Entry 5LMT (electron microscopy, 4.15 A resolution (low resolution: residue-level contacts below are approximate; hydrogen-bond / salt-bridge calls are withheld)); this record covers chains A and L of the 25 polymer chains in the assembly.

# Chain A
Molecule: 16S ribosomal RNA
Source organism: Thermus thermophilus HB8
Sequence (1522 nucleotides; row label = number of the first residue in the row; note: 44 numbers in that range are skipped by the numbering (no residue carries them; nothing is unmodelled there); a row labelled like 189A-189L holds insertion residues (189A, then the next letters in order); numbering starts at 0):
     0 UUUGUUGGAG AGUUUGAUCC UGGCUCAGGG UGAACGCUGG CGGCGUGCCU AAGACAUGCA
    60 AGUCGUGCGG GCCG
    76 CGGGGUUUU
    88 ACUCCG
    96 UGGUCAGCGG CGGACGGGUG AGUAACGCGU GGGU
  129A G
   130 ACCUACCCGG AAGAGGGGGA CAACCCGGGG AAACUCGGGC UAAUCCCCCA UGUGGACCCG
189A-189L CCCCUUGGGGUG
   190 UGUCCAAAGG GCUUU
   216 GCCCGCUUCC GGAUGGGCCC GCGUCCCAUC AGCUAGUUGG UGGGGUAAUG GCCCACCAAG
   276 GCGACGACGG GUAGCCGGUC UGAGAGGAUG GCCGGCCACA GGGGCACUGA GACACGGGCC
   336 CCACUCCUAC GGGAGGCAGC AGUUAGGAAU CUUCCGCAAU GGGCGCAAGC CUGACGGAGC
   396 GACGCCGCUU GGAGGAAGAA GCCCUUCGGG GUGUAAACUC CUGA
   441 ACCCGGGACG AAACCCCC
   460 GA
   470 CGAGGGGA
   479 CUGACGGUAC CGGGGUAA
   498 UAGCGCCGGC CAACUCCGUG CCAGCAGCCG CGGUAAUACG GAGGGCGCGA GCGUUACCCG
   558 GAUUCACUGG GCGUAAAGGG CGUGUAGGCG GCCUGGGGCG UCCCAUGUGA AAGACCACGG
   618 CUCAACCGUG GGGGAGCGUG GGAUACGCUC AGGCUAGACG GUGGGAGAGG GUGGUGGAAU
   678 UCCCGGAGUA GCGGUGAAAU GCGCAGAUAC CGGGAGGAAC GCCGAUGGCG AAGGCAGCCA
   738 CCUGGUCCAC CCGUGACGCU GAGGCGCGAA AGCGUGGGGA GCAAACCGGA UUAGAUACCC
   798 GGGUAGUCCA CGCCCUAAAC GAUGCGCGCU AGGUCUCUGG GUCU
   848 CCUGGGGGCC GAAGCUAACG CGUUAAGCGC GCCGCCUGGG GAGUACGGCC GCAAGGCUGA
   908 AACUCAAAGG AAUUGACGGG GGCCCGCACA AGCGGUGGAG CAUGUGGUUU AAUUCGAAGC
   968 AACGCGAAGA ACCUUACCAG GCCUUGACAU GCUA
 1001A G
  1002 GGAACCCGGG UGAAAGCCUG GGGUGCCCC
1030A-1030D GCGA
  1031 GGGGAGCCCU AGCACAGGUG CUGCAUGGCC GUCGUCAGCU CGUGCCGUGA GGUGUUGGGU
  1091 UAAGUCCCGC AACGAGCGCA ACCCCCGCCG UUAGUUGCCA GCGGUUCGGC CGGGCACUCU
  1151 AACGGGACUG CCCGCG
  1168 AAAGCGGGAG GAAGGAGGGG ACGACGUCUG GUCAGCAUGG CCCUUACGGC CUGGGCGACA
  1228 CACGUGCUAC AAUGCCCACU ACAAAGCGAU GCCACCCGGC AACGGGGAGC UAAUCGCAAA
  1288 AAGGUGGGCC CAGUUCGGAU UGGGGUCUGC AACCCGACCC CAUGAAGCCG GAAUCGCUAG
  1348 UAAUCGCGGA UCAGCC
 1363A A
  1364 UGCCGCGGUG AAUACGUUCC CGGGCCUUGU ACACACCGCC CGUCACGCCA UGGGAGCGGG
  1424 CUCUACCCGA AGUCGCCGG
1442A-1442B GA
  1443 GCCUA
  1452 C
  1456 GGGCAGGCGC CGAGGGUAGG GCCCGUGACU GGGGCGAAGU CGUAACAAGG UAGCUGUACC
  1516 GGAAGGUGCG GCUGGAUCAC CUCCUUUCU
Not modelled in the structure: 0-4, 1543-1544
Metal / ion sites: Mg2+ site 1: U13, C526, G527; Mg2+ site 2 near G21 (its only coordinating residue here); Mg2+ site 3: C48, G115; Mg2+ site 4 near A53 (its only coordinating residue here); Mg2+ site 5: A59, U387; Mg2+ site 6: A109, G331; Mg2+ site 7: A116, G117, G289; Mg2+ site 8 near A119 (its only coordinating residue here); Mg2+ site 9: U252, G266, C267; Mg2+ site 10 near G299 (its only coordinating residue here); Mg2+ site 11 near A315 (its only coordinating residue here); Mg2+ site 12 near G324 (its only coordinating residue here); 32 more Mg2+ sites not listed

# Chain L
Protein: 30S ribosomal protein S12
Source organism: Thermus thermophilus HB8
UniProtKB: Q5SHN3 (RS12_THET8); residues 4-135 here correspond to UniProt positions 1-132 (UniProt number = residue number - 3)
Sequence (132 residues; numbered 4 to 135; the number before each row is that of its first residue):
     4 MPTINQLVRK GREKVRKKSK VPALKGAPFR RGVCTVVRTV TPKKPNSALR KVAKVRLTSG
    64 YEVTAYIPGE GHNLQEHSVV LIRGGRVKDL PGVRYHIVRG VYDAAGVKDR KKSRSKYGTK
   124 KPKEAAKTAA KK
Not modelled in the structure: 4, 129-135
Swiss-Prot annotation at these positions:
  - modified residue: Asp92 (3-methylthioaspartic acid)

# How chain A and chain L interact
Pairs across the interface (127; chain A residue first):
  U24(A) - Lys20(L)
  A32(A) - Pro31(L)
  A33(A) - Phe32(L)
  C34(A) - Phe32(L)
  C34(A) - Val101(L)
  C34(A) - Val104(L)
  G35(A) - Val104(L)
  G35(A) - Ser118(L)
  G35(A) - Gly121(L)
  C36(A) - Arg117(L)
  C36(A) - Ser118(L)
  C36(A) - Thr122(L)
  C36(A) - Lys123(L)
  C36(A) - Lys124(L)
  U37(A) - Lys123(L)
  U37(A) - Lys124(L)
  U49(A) - Lys28(L)
  A50(A) - Lys28(L)
  C241(A) - Arg19(L)
  C242(A) - Arg19(L)
  A303(A) - Lys17(L)
  G362(A) - Arg33(L)
  G362(A) - Arg34(L)
  G362(A) - Thr61(L)
  A363(A) - Ala30(L)
  A363(A) - Pro31(L)
  A363(A) - Phe32(L)
  A363(A) - Arg33(L)
  A363(A) - Arg34(L)
  A363(A) - Thr61(L)
  A363(A) - Leu84(L)
  A364(A) - Tyr105(L)
  G500(A) - Lys124(L)
  C501(A) - Arg117(L)
  C501(A) - Ser118(L)
  G502(A) - Ser116(L)
  G502(A) - Arg117(L)
  G502(A) - Ser118(L)
  G502(A) - Lys119(L)
  C503(A) - Ser116(L)
  C503(A) - Lys119(L)
  C518(A) - Ser50(L)
  C519(A) - Ser50(L)
  A520(A) - Ala51(L)
  A520(A) - Leu52(L)
  A520(A) - Glu73(L)
  G521(A) - Ala51(L)
  G521(A) - Leu52(L)
  G521(A) - Arg53(L)
  G521(A) - Lys54(L)
  G521(A) - Gly72(L)
  G521(A) - Glu73(L)
  G521(A) - Gly74(L)
  C522(A) - Arg53(L)
  C522(A) - Tyr69(L)
  C522(A) - Pro71(L)
  C522(A) - Gly72(L)
  C522(A) - Tyr120(L)
  A523(A) - Arg53(L)
  A523(A) - Val90(L)
  A523(A) - Asp92(L)
  G524(A) - His99(L)
  C525(A) - Lys91(L)
  C526(A) - Lys91(L)
  G527(A) - Asn49(L)
  C528(A) - Asn49(L)
  G529(A) - Asn49(L)
  G529(A) - Ser50(L)
  G529(A) - Ala51(L)
  G537(A) - Glu73(L)
  G537(A) - Arg113(L)
  G538(A) - Arg113(L)
  G538(A) - Lys114(L)
  G538(A) - Lys115(L)
  A539(A) - Lys114(L)
  A539(A) - Lys115(L)
  G550(A) - Ser118(L)
  G550(A) - Lys119(L)
  U551(A) - Arg86(L)
  U551(A) - Lys119(L)
  U552(A) - Pro31(L)
  U552(A) - Arg86(L)
  A553(A) - Val24(L)
  A553(A) - Gly29(L)
  A553(A) - Pro31(L)
  A553(A) - Gly88(L)
  C554(A) - Ser22(L)
  C562(A) - Arg15(L)
  C562(A) - Glu16(L)
  C562(A) - Lys17(L)
  C562(A) - Val18(L)
  A563(A) - Arg15(L)
  C564(A) - Leu10(L)
  C564(A) - Arg15(L)
  G567(A) - Pro5(L)
  G567(A) - Arg15(L)
  G568(A) - Pro5(L)
  G585(A) - Asn8(L)
  C879(A) - Thr6(L)
  C880(A) - Asn8(L)
  C880(A) - Gln9(L)
  C880(A) - Arg12(L)
  G881(A) - Gln9(L)
  G881(A) - Arg12(L)
  C882(A) - Pro5(L)
  C882(A) - Gln9(L)
  C882(A) - Lys13(L)
  U884(A) - Arg15(L)
  C910(A) - Pro25(L)
  C910(A) - Arg97(L)
  U911(A) - Arg89(L)
  U911(A) - Gly95(L)
  U911(A) - Arg97(L)
  C912(A) - Lys46(L)
  C912(A) - Arg89(L)
  A913(A) - Lys91(L)
  C1411(A) - Pro94(L)
  C1412(A) - Arg41(L)
  C1412(A) - Thr67(L)
  C1412(A) - Pro94(L)
  C1412(A) - Gly95(L)
  C1490(A) - Lys46(L)
  G1491(A) - Lys47(L)
  A1492(A) - Lys46(L)
  A1492(A) - Lys47(L)
  A1492(A) - Asn49(L)
  A1492(A) - Ser50(L)
Also at the interface, not in a pair above, chain A (66 interface residues in all): G302, C504, G541, A759, C883, A909, A1413
Also at the interface, not in a pair above, chain L (73 interface residues in all): Lys21, Lys23, Pro48, Lys57, Glu65, Gly87, Gly103, Asp112

# Summary
66 residues of chain A and 73 residues of chain L are in contact. U13(A), C526(A) and G527(A) form the Mg2+
site 1. C48(A) and G115(A) coordinate Mg2+ site 3.
Chain A is 16S ribosomal RNA and chain L is 30S ribosomal protein S12, both from Thermus thermophilus HB8; the
structure, Structure of bacterial 30S-IF1-IF3-mRNA-tRNA translation pre-initiation complex(state-3), was
determined by electron microscopy (same publication as 5LMN, 5LMO, 5LMP, 5LMQ, 5LMR, 5LMS, 5LMU and 5LMV).
